1I80 - chains A and B of the 3 polymer chains in the assembly; structure by X-ray diffraction, 2.00 A resolution.

== Chain A (and B) ==
Protein: Purine nucleoside phosphorylase
From: Mycobacterium tuberculosis
Notes: EC 2.4.2.1; chain B of this document is another copy of the same molecule, construct and numbering; everything in this record applies to it too
UniProt: P0A538 (PUNA_MYCTU); residue numbers follow UniProt; this construct covers 1-268
Sequence (268 residues; each row starts with the number of its first residue):
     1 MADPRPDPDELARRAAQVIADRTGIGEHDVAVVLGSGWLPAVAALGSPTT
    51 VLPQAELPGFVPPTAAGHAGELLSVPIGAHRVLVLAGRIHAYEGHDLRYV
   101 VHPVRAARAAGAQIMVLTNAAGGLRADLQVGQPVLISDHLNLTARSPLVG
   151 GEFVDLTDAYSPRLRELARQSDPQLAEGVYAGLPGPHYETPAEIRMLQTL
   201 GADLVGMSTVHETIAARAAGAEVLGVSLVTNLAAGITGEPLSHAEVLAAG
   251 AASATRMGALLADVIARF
Unresolved in the structure: 1-2 (chain B: 1-5)
Ligand contacts:
  - 9-deazahypoxanthine (9HX): Ala120, Ala121, Gly122, Tyr188, Glu189, Val205, Gly206, Met207, Thr230, Asn231, Ala233, Leu241, Val246
  - iminoribitol (IMR): Ser36, His90, Tyr92, Ala120, Tyr188, Met207, Ser208, His243, Val246

== Chain A / chain B interface ==
Pairs across the interface (44; chain A residue first):
  Tyr92(A) with Val149(B); Gly150(B), hydrogen bond (backbone-backbone); Gly151(B); Phe153(B)
  Glu93(A) with Val149(B)
  Thr143(A) with Ala144(B)
  Ala144(A) with Ala144(B), hydrophobic
  Pro184(A) with Ala144(B)
  Gly185(A) with Ser146(B)
  Pro186(A) with Ser146(B); Leu148(B); Gly150(B); Glu152(B); Phe153(B)
  His187(A) with Asn141(B); Arg145(B); Ser146(B), hydrogen bond; Glu152(B); Val154(B); Leu156(B); Ile214(B)
  Tyr188(A) with Phe153(B); Val154(B), hydrogen bond (backbone-backbone); Asp155(B); Leu156(B)
  Thr190(A) with Asp138(B), hydrogen bond; His139(B), hydrogen bond (side chain-backbone); Leu156(B)
  Pro191(A) with Asp138(B); Leu156(B)
  Ala192(A) with Asp138(B), hydrogen bond (backbone-side chain); His139(B); Leu140(B); Val179(B), hydrophobic
  Glu193(A) with His139(B), salt bridge; Leu140(B); Asn141(B), hydrogen bond (side chain-backbone)
  Met196(A) with Leu142(B), hydrophobic; Leu200(B), hydrophobic
  Leu200(A) with Leu200(B), hydrophobic
  Pro240(A) with Asp155(B); Thr157(B)
  Leu241(A) with Asp155(B), hydrogen bond (backbone-side chain)
  His243(A) with Phe153(B)
Other interface residues (no listed pair), chain A (26 interface residues in all): Gly94, Glu189, Arg195, Thr199, Met207, Ala234, Gly235, Glu239
Other interface residues (no listed pair), chain B (22 interface residues in all): Thr199

== Overview ==
26 residues of chain A and 22 residues of chain B are in contact; the contacts include 8 hydrogen bonds and 1
salt bridge. Among the polar pairs are Glu193(A)-His139(B), His187(A)-Ser146(B) and Thr190(A)-Asp138(B). Chain
A binds 9-deazahypoxanthine and iminoribitol.
Chain A and chain B are both Purine nucleoside phosphorylase (Mycobacterium tuberculosis); the structure,
Crystal structure of M. tuberculosis pnp in complex with iminoribitol, 9-deazahypoxanthine and phosphate ion,
was determined by X-ray diffraction (same publication as 1G2O).
